PDB entry 2MUT | solution NMR | chains A and B

== Chain A ==
Protein: DNA excision repair protein ERCC-1
From: Homo sapiens
UniProt: P07992 (ERCC1_HUMAN); numbering as in UniProt (aligned over 220-297)
Chain sequence (96 residues; row label = number of the first residue in the row):
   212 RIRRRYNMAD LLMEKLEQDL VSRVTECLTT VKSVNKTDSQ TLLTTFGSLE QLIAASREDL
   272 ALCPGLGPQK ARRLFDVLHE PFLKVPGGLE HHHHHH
Construct notes: expression tag (212-219, 298-307); engineered mutation L231 (Phe in P07992)
UniProt features mapped onto this chain:
  - cross-link: K243 (Glycyl lysine isopeptide (Lys-Gly) (interchain with G-Cter in SUMO2))
  - natural variant: L231 (F231L: In COFS4; this construct carries the variant)
  - mutagenesis: D221 (D221A: Impaired interaction with ERCC4), L223 (L223A: Impaired interaction with ERCC4), M224 (M224A: Impaired interaction with ERCC4), E225 (E225A: Impaired interaction with ERCC4), L227 (L227A: Impaired interaction with ERCC4), E228 (E228A: Impaired interaction with ERCC4)
From the paper describing this entry:
  - disease-associated variants - F231L: decreased expression (citing earlier work)
  - mutagenesis - F231L: unchanged binding to bubble10 DNA
  - mutagenesis - F231L (47.5 +/- 1.0 degC): decreased stability
  - conformationally variable residues (side-chain flip): Q229, L231, V235, L254, F257, E261, L263
  - mutagenesis - F231L (3.0 +/- 0.3 x 10-2 s-1): decreased binding to DNA repair endonuclease XPF (chain B)

== Chain B ==
Protein: DNA repair endonuclease XPF
From: Homo sapiens
Notes: EC 3.1.-.-
UniProt: Q92889 (XPF_HUMAN); residues 823-905 here correspond to UniProt positions 834-916 (UniProt number = residue number + 11)
Chain sequence (84 residues; numbered 822 to 905; the number before each row is that of its first residue):
   822 MDSETLPESE KYNPGPQDFL LKMPGVNAKN CRSLMHHVKN IAELAALSQD ELTSILGNAA
   882 NAKQLYDFIH TSFAEVVSKG KGKK
Construct notes: initiating methionine (822)
UniProt features mapped onto this chain:
  - modified residue: K900 (N6-acetyllysine)
From the paper describing this entry:
  - conformationally variable residues (side-chain flip): K843, I862, L865, Y887, F894

== Chain A / chain B interface ==
Contacting residue pairs (72; chain A residue first):
  M224(A) - V897(B)
  M224(A) - V898(B)
  L227(A) - V897(B)
  E228(A) - F894(B)
  E228(A) - V897(B)
  E228(A) - V898(B)
  L231(A) - F889(B)
  L231(A) - T892(B)
  L231(A) - S893(B)
  L231(A) - F894(B)
  L231(A) - V897(B)
  V232(A) - F894(B)
  R234(A) - K843(B)
  R234(A) - F889(B)
  V235(A) - F889(B)
  E237(A) - K843(B)
  C238(A) - F840(B)
  L239(A) - F840(B)
  T241(A) - G836(B)
  T241(A) - D839(B)
  T241(A) - F840(B)
  T241(A) - K843(B)
  L254(A) - F894(B)
  G258(A) - S893(B)
  G258(A) - F894(B)
  S259(A) - I890(B)
  S259(A) - T892(B)
  L260(A) - F840(B)
  L260(A) - M844(B)
  L260(A) - F889(B)
  L260(A) - I890(B)
  E261(A) - I890(B)
  E261(A) - H891(B)
  L263(A) - F840(B)
  V288(A) - G836(B)
  V288(A) - P837(B)
  V288(A) - F840(B)
  V288(A) - I862(B)
  L289(A) - F840(B)
  L289(A) - N861(B)
  L289(A) - I862(B)
  L289(A) - A863(B)
  H290(A) - N861(B)
  H290(A) - A863(B)
  E291(A) - N834(B)
  E291(A) - P837(B)
  E291(A) - N861(B)
  P292(A) - N834(B)
  P292(A) - P837(B)
  P292(A) - K860(B)
  F293(A) - Y833(B)
  F293(A) - N834(B)
  F293(A) - P837(B)
  F293(A) - Q838(B)
  F293(A) - L841(B)
  F293(A) - M856(B)
  F293(A) - V859(B)
  F293(A) - K860(B)
  F293(A) - N861(B)
  F293(A) - I862(B)
  L294(A) - E829(B)
  L294(A) - K832(B)
  L294(A) - Y833(B)
  L294(A) - M856(B)
  K295(A) - Y833(B)
  K295(A) - N834(B)
  V296(A) - K832(B)
  H305(A) - D823(B)
  H305(A) - S824(B)
  H307(A) - M822(B)
  H307(A) - D823(B)
  H307(A) - S824(B)
Interface residues without a listed pair, chain A (32 interface residues in all): D230, K243, I264, H306
Interface residues without a listed pair, chain B (33 interface residues in all): P835, P845, L855, A866
Interface features reported in the paper:
  - residue pairs: L231(A)-F889(B), L231(A)-S893(B)

== In short ==
Chain A and chain B form an interface of 32 and 33 residues respectively. The paper describes contacts between
L231(A) and F889(B) and L231(A) and S893(B). Curated annotation (UniProt) lists 6 mutagenesis sites on chain
A. From the paper: F231L of chain A reduces expression; conformational variability at Q229(A), L231(A) and
K843(B) among others.
Here chain A is DNA excision repair protein ERCC-1 and chain B is DNA repair endonuclease XPF, both from Homo
sapiens. Entry 2MUT (Solution structure of the F231L mutant ERCC1-XPF dimerization region) was determined by
solution NMR.
